Entry 6HLB (X-ray diffraction, 2.00 A resolution); this record covers chains A and B.

== Chain A ==
Molecule: Furin
From: Homo sapiens
Notes: EC 3.4.21.75
Reference sequence: P09958 (FURIN_HUMAN); residues 108-574 here = UniProt positions 108-574
Amino-acid sequence (482 residues; numbered 108 to 589; the number before each row is that of its first residue):
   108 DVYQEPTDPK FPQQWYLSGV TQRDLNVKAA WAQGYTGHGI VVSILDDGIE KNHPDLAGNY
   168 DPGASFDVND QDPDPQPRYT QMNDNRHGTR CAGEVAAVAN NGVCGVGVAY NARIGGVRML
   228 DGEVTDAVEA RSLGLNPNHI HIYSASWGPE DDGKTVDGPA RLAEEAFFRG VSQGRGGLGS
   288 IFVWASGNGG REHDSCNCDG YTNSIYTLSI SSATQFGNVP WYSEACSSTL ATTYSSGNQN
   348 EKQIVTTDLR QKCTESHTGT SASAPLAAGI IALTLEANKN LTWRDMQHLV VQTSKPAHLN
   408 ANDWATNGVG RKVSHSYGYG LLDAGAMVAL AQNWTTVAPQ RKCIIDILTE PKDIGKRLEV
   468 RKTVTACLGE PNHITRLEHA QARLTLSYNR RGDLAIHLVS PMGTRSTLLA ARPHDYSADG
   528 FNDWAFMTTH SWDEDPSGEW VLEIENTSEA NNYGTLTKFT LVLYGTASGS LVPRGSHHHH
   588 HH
Disordered / not traced: 108, 576-589
Cystine bridges: Cys211-Cys360, Cys303-Cys333, Cys450-Cys474
Construct notes: expression tag (575-589)
Ion coordination: Ca2+ site 1: Asp115, Asp162, Val205, Asn208, Val210, Gly212; Ca2+ site 2: Asp174, Asp179, Asp181; Ca2+ site 3: Asp258, Asp301, Glu331; Na+ site 1: Ser279, Gly284; Na+ site 2: Thr309, Ser311, Thr314; Na+ site 3 near Ser544 (its only coordinating residue here)
Curated features (UniProtKB/Swiss-Prot):
  - motif: Arg498 to Asp500 (Cell attachment site)
  - active site (Charge relay system): Asp153, His194, Ser368
  - binding site (Ca(2+)): Asp115, Asp162, Asp174, Asp179, Asp181, Val205, Asn208, Val210, Gly212, Asp258, Asp301, Glu331
  - binding site (substrate): Asp154, Asp191, Asn192, Glu236, Ser253 to Asp258, Asp264, Ala292 to Asn295, Asp306, Tyr308, Ser368
  - glycosylation (N-linked (GlcNAc...) asparagine): Asn387, Asn440, Asn553
  - natural variant: Trp547 (W547R: In cell line LoVo)
  - mutagenesis: Asp153 (D153N: Loss of catalytic activity and propeptide first cleavage. Abnormal accumulation in the early secretory pathway)

== Chain B ==
Molecule: Phe-(aln)-arg-arg-arg-arg-sll-arg-00S
Amino-acid sequence (9 residues; row label = number of the first residue in the row; numbers below 1 keep their minus sign (Phe-1 is residue -1)):
    -1 FXRRRRXRX
Disordered / not traced: -1 to 0
Modified residues: ALN (naphthalen-2-yl-3-alanine) at position 0; SLL ((2S)-2-azanyl-6-[(4-hydroxy-4-oxo-butanoyl)amino]hexanoic acid) at position 5; 00S (4-(aminomethyl)benzenecarboximidamide) at position 7

== Chain A / chain B interface ==
Pairs across the interface (39; chain A residue first):
  Asp154(A) - Arg6(B)  salt bridge
  Asp191(A) - Arg6(B)
  Asn192(A) - Arg6(B)  hydrogen bond
  His194(A) - Arg6(B)
  Leu227(A) - Arg2(B)  hydrogen bond (backbone-side chain)
  Leu227(A) - Arg6(B)
  Gly229(A) - Arg2(B)
  Val231(A) - Arg2(B)
  Val231(A) - Arg3(B)  hydrogen bond (backbone-side chain)
  Val231(A) - Arg4(B)
  Thr232(A) - Arg3(B)
  Asp233(A) - Arg3(B)
  Glu236(A) - Arg3(B)  salt bridge
  Glu236(A) - Arg4(B)  salt bridge
  Ser253(A) - Arg6(B)
  Ser253(A) - 00S_7(B)
  Trp254(A) - SLL_5(B)
  Trp254(A) - 00S_7(B)
  Gly255(A) - Arg4(B)
  Gly255(A) - SLL_5(B)  hydrogen bond (backbone-backbone)
  Gly255(A) - 00S_7(B)
  Pro256(A) - Arg3(B)
  Pro256(A) - Arg4(B)
  Pro256(A) - 00S_7(B)
  Glu257(A) - Arg1(B)
  Glu257(A) - Arg2(B)
  Glu257(A) - SLL_5(B)
  Asp258(A) - 00S_7(B)
  Asp264(A) - Arg4(B)  salt bridge
  Gly265(A) - Arg4(B)  hydrogen bond (backbone-side chain)
  Ala292(A) - 00S_7(B)
  Ser293(A) - 00S_7(B)
  Gly294(A) - 00S_7(B)
  Asn295(A) - 00S_7(B)
  Asp306(A) - 00S_7(B)
  Tyr308(A) - Arg4(B)  hydrogen bond
  Thr309(A) - 00S_7(B)
  Thr367(A) - 00S_7(B)
  Ser368(A) - 00S_7(B)
Other interface residues (no listed pair), chain A (29 interface residues in all): Ala267, Trp291

== Overview ==
The interface between chain A and chain B involves 29 residues on one side and 7 on the other; the contacts
include 6 hydrogen bonds and 4 salt bridges. Polar contacts include Asp154(A)-Arg6(B), Glu236(A)-Arg3(B) and
Glu236(A)-Arg4(B).
Here chain A is Furin (Homo sapiens) and chain B is Phe-(aln)-arg-arg-arg-arg-sll-arg-00S. Entry 6HLB (X-ray
structure of furin in complex with the cyclic peptide c[succinyl-Phe-2-Nal-(Arg)4-Lys]-Arg-4-Amba) was
determined by X-ray diffraction (same publication as 6HLD, 6HLE, 6HZA, 6HZB, 6HZC and 6HZD).
